4UZE - chains A and B; structure by X-ray diffraction, 2.34 A resolution.

# Chain A (and B)
Molecule: Riboflavin biosynthesis protein ribf
Source organism: Corynebacterium ammoniagenes
Notes: EC 2.7.1.26, 2.7.7.2; chain B of this document is another copy of the same molecule, construct and numbering; everything in this record applies to it too
UniProt: Q59263 (RIBF_CORAM); residues 1-338 here = UniProt positions 1-338
Amino-acid sequence (338 residues; row label = number of the first residue in the row):
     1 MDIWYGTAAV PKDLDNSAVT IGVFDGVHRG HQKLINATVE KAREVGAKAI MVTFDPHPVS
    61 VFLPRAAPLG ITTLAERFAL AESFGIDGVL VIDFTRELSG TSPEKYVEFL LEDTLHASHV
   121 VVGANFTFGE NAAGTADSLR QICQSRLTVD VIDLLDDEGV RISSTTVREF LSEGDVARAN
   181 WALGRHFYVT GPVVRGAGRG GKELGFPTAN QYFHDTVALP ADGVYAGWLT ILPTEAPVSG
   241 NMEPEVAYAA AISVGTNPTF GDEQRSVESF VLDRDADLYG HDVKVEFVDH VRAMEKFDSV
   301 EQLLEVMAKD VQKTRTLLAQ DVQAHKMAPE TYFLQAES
Construct notes: engineered mutation A66 (Arg in Q59263)
Small-molecule neighbours: pyrophosphate (PPV): G22, V23, F24, H28, H31, N125, S163, S164

# Interface between chain A and chain B
Contacting residue pairs - 28 pairs, chain A then chain B:
  M1(A) with P237(B)
  I3(A) with P237(B), hydrophobic; S239(B), hydrogen bond (backbone-side chain)
  Y5(A) with R195(B), hydrogen bond; R199(B); S239(B); D277(B); Y279(B)
  D55(A) with R195(B), salt bridge
  T73(A) with Y279(B)
  L74(A) with R195(B); Y279(B), hydrogen bond (backbone-side chain)
  A75(A) with Y279(B), hydrogen bond (backbone-side chain)
  E82(A) with E235(B)
  R195(A) with Y5(B), hydrogen bond; L74(B)
  R199(A) with Y5(B)
  E235(A) with E82(B)
  P237(A) with M1(B); I3(B), hydrophobic; E82(B)
  S239(A) with I3(B), hydrogen bond (side chain-backbone); Y5(B)
  D277(A) with Y5(B)
  Y279(A) with Y5(B); T73(B); L74(B), hydrogen bond (side chain-backbone); A75(B), hydrogen bond (side chain-backbone)
Also at the interface, not in a pair above, chain A (18 interface residues in all): F78, G240, D282
Also at the interface, not in a pair above, chain B (19 interface residues in all): D55, F78, V238, G240, D282

# In short
Chain A and chain B form an interface of 18 and 19 residues respectively; the contacts include 8 hydrogen
bonds and 1 salt bridge. Polar pairs include D55(A)-R195(B), I3(A)-S239(B) and Y5(A)-R195(B). Chain A binds
pyrophosphate.
Chain A and chain B are both Riboflavin biosynthesis protein ribf (Corynebacterium ammoniagenes); the
structure, R66A mutant of FAD synthetase from Corynebacterium ammoniagenes, was determined by X-ray
diffraction together with 4UZF from the same study.
